PDB entry 3JC8 | electron microscopy | chains Bf and Cb of the 115 polymer chains in the assembly

Chain Bf:
Protein: Type IV-A pilus assembly ATPase PilB
From: Myxococcus xanthus DK 1622
UniProt: Q1D098 (Q1D098_MYXXD); numbering as in UniProt (aligned over 1-566)
Amino-acid sequence (566 residues; each row starts with the number of its first residue):
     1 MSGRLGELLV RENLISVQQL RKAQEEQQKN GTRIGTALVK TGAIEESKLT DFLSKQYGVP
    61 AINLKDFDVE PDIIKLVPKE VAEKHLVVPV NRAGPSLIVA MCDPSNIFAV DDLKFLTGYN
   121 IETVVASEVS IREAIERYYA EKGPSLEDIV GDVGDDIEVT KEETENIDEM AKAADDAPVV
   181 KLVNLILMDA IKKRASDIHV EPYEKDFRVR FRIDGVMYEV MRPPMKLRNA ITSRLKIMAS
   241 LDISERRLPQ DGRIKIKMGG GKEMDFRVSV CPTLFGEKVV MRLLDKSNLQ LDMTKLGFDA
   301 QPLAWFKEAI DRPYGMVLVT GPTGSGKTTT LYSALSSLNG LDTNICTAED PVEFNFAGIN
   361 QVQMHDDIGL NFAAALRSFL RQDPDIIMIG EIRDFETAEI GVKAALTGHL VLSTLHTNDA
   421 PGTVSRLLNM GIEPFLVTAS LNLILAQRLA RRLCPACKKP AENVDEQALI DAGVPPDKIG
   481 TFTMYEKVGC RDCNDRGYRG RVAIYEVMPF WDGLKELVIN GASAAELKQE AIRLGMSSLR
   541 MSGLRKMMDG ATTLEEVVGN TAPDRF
Disordered / not traced: 1-73, 139-141, 192-195, 463-489, 547-550, 564-566
Swiss-Prot annotation at these positions:
  - binding site (ATP): Gly321 to Thr328
  - binding site (Zn(2+)): Cys454, Cys457, Cys490, Cys493

Chain Cb:
Protein: Type 4 fimbrial assembly protein PilC
From: Myxococcus xanthus DK 1622
UniProt: Q1D0A0 (Q1D0A0_MYXXD); residues 1-417 here = UniProt positions 1-417
Amino-acid sequence (417 residues; numbered 1 to 417; the number before each row is that of its first residue):
     1 MAAPAVKSAS TPKKATAQFL WEAKTKSGES KKGEMEAMDV EAVNARLKSL GLNPVKVRKK
    61 SMLDGDITIP GFGGVEGKDI LVFTRQFATM IDAGLPLVQC LDILASQMDN PSFKKVLFAI
   121 KSKVEQGSTF ADALKEHPKV FDELYVQLCA AGEVGGILDA ILNRLAAYRE KNEKLKSKVK
   181 SAMTYPIIVI LVAIGVTAVL LLKVTPVFEK MFADFGSELP GPTQMIVNFS HMAQEYFFHV
   241 AGSIVAVVMS FTWSYRQPRG RKFWDKVFLF MPVFGPVLRK VAVARFTRTL GTMISSGVPI
   301 LDALDVTAKT AGNRTVEDAI IYVRGKIAEG KNIAGPLAET KVFPSMVVQM IGVGEATGAM
   361 DTMLNKIADF YDDEVDAAIN SLTAMIEPVL MVFLGGVVGG FLIGMYLPIF SLAGAIQ
Disordered / not traced: 1-68, 183-190, 259-268, 379-383, 408-417

Interface between chain Bf and chain Cb:
Residue-residue contacts - 12 pairs, chain Bf then chain Cb:
  Ala239(Bf) with Glu329(Cb)
  Ser240(Bf) with Lys326(Cb); Glu329(Cb); Gly330(Cb); Lys331(Cb)
  Leu241(Bf) with Lys331(Cb)
  Ile368(Bf) with Ile300(Cb); Leu301(Cb); Asp302(Cb)
  Gly369(Bf) with Pro299(Cb); Ile300(Cb); Leu301(Cb)
Also at the interface, not in a pair above, chain Bf (6 interface residues in all): Asp242
Also at the interface, not in a pair above, chain Cb (9 interface residues in all): Gly325

Summary:
The interface between chain Bf and chain Cb involves 6 residues on one side and 9 on the other. Curated
annotation (UniProt) lists 8 ATP-binding residues and 4 Zn2+-binding residues on chain Bf.
Here chain Bf is Type IV-A pilus assembly ATPase PilB and chain Cb is Type 4 fimbrial assembly protein PilC,
both from Myxococcus xanthus DK 1622. Entry 3JC8 (Architectural model of the type IVa pilus machine in a
piliated state) was determined by electron microscopy (same publication as 3JC9).
